PDB entry 6TXV | X-ray diffraction, 1.60 A resolution | chains A and B

Chain A (and B):
Name: Transthyretin
Organism: Homo sapiens
Notes: chain B of this document is another copy of the same molecule, construct and numbering; everything in this record applies to it too
Reference sequence: P02766 (TTHY_HUMAN); residues 10-125 here correspond to UniProt positions 30-145 (UniProt number = residue number + 20)
Sequence (116 residues; numbered 10 to 125; the number before each row is that of its first residue):
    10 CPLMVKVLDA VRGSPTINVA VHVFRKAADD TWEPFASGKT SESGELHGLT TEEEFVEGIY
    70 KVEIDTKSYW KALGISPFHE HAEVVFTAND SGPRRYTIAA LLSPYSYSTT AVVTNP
Sequence notes: engineered mutation Thr25 (Ala45 in P02766)
Residues lining bound ligands: Tolcapone (TCW): Lys15, Leu17, Thr106, Ala108, Ala109, Leu110, Ser117, Thr118, Thr119, Val121
Swiss-Prot annotation at these positions:
  - binding site (L-thyroxine): Lys15, Glu54, Ser117
  - modified residue: Cys10 (Sulfocysteine), Glu42 (4-carboxyglutamate), Ser52 (Phosphoserine)
  - glycosylation: Asn98 (N-linked (GlcNAc...) asparagine)
Reported in the primary citation:
  - binding site for Tolcapone: Lys15, Leu17, Ala108, Leu110, Ser117, Thr119
  - contacts within the chain: Lys15-Glu54
  - disease-associated variants - A25T: decreased stability
  - disease-associated variants - A25T (Kd1 = 63 nM): decreased binding to Tolcapone

Interface between chain A and chain B:
Residue-residue contacts (42; chain A residue first):
  Phe87(A) with Phe95(B), hydrophobic; Tyr105(B), hydrophobic; Ile107(B), hydrophobic; Ala120(B), hydrophobic
  His88(A) with Val93(B); Val94(B); Thr118(B)
  Glu89(A) with Val94(B), hydrogen bond (backbone-backbone); Thr96(B), hydrogen bond
  His90(A) with Val94(B)
  Glu92(A) with His90(B), salt bridge; Glu92(B); Tyr116(B), hydrogen bond (backbone-side chain)
  Val93(A) with His88(B)
  Val94(A) with His88(B); Glu89(B), hydrogen bond (backbone-backbone); His90(B)
  Phe95(A) with Phe87(B)
  Thr96(A) with Phe87(B); Glu89(B), hydrogen bond
  Tyr105(A) with Phe87(B), hydrophobic
  Ile107(A) with Phe87(B), hydrophobic
  Tyr114(A) with Thr119(B), hydrogen bond (backbone-side chain); Ala120(B), hydrogen bond (backbone-backbone); Val122(B), hydrophobic
  Ser115(A) with Ser117(B); Thr118(B), hydrogen bond (side chain-backbone); Thr119(B), hydrogen bond
  Tyr116(A) with Glu92(B), hydrogen bond (side chain-backbone); Tyr116(B); Ser117(B), hydrogen bond (backbone-side chain); Thr118(B), hydrogen bond (backbone-backbone)
  Ser117(A) with Tyr116(B); Ser117(B), hydrogen bond
  Thr118(A) with His88(B); Ser115(B), hydrogen bond (backbone-side chain); Tyr116(B), hydrogen bond (backbone-backbone)
  Thr119(A) with Tyr114(B), hydrogen bond (side chain-backbone); Ser115(B), hydrogen bond
  Ala120(A) with Phe87(B), hydrophobic; Tyr114(B), hydrogen bond (backbone-backbone)
  Val122(A) with Tyr114(B), hydrophobic
Also at the interface, not in a pair above, chain A (21 interface residues in all): Ile68, Lys76
Also at the interface, not in a pair above, chain B (21 interface residues in all): Ile68, Lys76

Summary:
Chain A and chain B each contribute 21 residues to their interface, with 18 hydrogen bonds and 1 salt bridge.
Among the polar pairs are Glu92(A)-His90(B), Glu89(A)-Thr96(B) and Glu92(A)-Tyr116(B). Bound to chain A:
Tolcapone. From the paper: a binding site for Tolcapone at Lys15(A), Leu17(A) and Ala108(A) among others; A25T
of chain A reduces stability.
Both chains are Transthyretin (Homo sapiens). Entry 6TXV (A25T Transthyretin structure in complex with
Tolcalpone) was determined by X-ray diffraction together with 6TXW and 6XTK from the same study.
